3JC7 - chains 2 and 5 of the 11 polymer chains in the assembly; structure by electron microscopy, 4.80 A resolution (low resolution: residue-level contacts below are approximate; hydrogen-bond / salt-bridge calls are withheld).

Chain 2:
Name: DNA replication licensing factor MCM2
Organism: Saccharomyces cerevisiae
Notes: EC 3.6.4.12
UniProtKB: P29469 (MCM2_YEAST); residue numbers follow UniProt; this construct covers 1-868
Chain sequence (868 residues; each row starts with the number of its first residue):
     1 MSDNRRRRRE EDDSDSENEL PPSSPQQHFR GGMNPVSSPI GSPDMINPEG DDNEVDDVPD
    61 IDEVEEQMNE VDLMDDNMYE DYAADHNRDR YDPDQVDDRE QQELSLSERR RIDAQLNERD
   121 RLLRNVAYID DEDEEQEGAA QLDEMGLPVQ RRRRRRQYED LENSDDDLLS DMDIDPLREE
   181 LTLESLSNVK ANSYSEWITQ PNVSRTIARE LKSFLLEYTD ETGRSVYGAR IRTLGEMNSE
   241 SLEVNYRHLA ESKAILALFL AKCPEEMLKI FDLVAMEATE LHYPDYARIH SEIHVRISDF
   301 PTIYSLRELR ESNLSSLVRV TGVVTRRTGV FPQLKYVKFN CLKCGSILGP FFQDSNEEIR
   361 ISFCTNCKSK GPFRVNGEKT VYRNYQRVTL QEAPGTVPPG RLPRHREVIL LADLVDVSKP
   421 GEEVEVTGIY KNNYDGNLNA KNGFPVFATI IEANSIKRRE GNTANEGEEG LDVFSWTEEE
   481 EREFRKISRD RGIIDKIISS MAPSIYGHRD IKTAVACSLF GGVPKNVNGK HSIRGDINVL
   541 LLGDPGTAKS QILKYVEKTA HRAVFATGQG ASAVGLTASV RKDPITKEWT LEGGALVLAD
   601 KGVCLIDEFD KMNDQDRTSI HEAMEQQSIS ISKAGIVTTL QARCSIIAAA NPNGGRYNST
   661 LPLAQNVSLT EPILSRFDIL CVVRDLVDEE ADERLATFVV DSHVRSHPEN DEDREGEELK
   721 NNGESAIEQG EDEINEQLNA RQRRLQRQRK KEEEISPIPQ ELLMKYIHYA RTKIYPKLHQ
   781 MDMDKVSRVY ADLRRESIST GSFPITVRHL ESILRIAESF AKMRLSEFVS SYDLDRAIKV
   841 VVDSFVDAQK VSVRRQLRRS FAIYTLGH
Unresolved in the structure: 1-200, 343-347, 361-374, 461-472, 583-590, 707-755, 865-868

Chain 5:
Name: Minichromosome maintenance protein 5
Organism: Saccharomyces cerevisiae
Notes: EC 3.6.4.12
UniProtKB: P29496 (MCM5_YEAST); residue numbers follow UniProt; this construct covers 1-775
Chain sequence (775 residues; numbered 1 to 775; the number before each row is that of its first residue):
     1 MSFDRPEIYS APVLQGESPN DDDNTEIIKS FKNFILEFRL DSQFIYRDQL RNNILVKNYS
    61 LTVNMEHLIG YNEDIYKKLS DEPSDIIPLF ETAITQVAKR ISILSRAQSA NNNDKDPENT
   121 SMDTDSLLLN SLPTFQLILN SNANQIPLRD LDSEHVSKIV RLSGIIISTS VLSSRATYLS
   181 IMCRNCRHTT SITINNFNSI TGNTVSLPRS CLSTIESESS MANESNIGDE STKKNCGPDP
   241 YIIIHESSKF IDQQFLKLQE IPELVPVGEM PRNLTMTCDR YLTNKVIPGT RVTIVGIYSI
   301 YNSKNGAGSG RSGGGNGGSG VAIRTPYIKI LGIQSDVETS SIWNSVTMFT EEEEEEFLQL
   361 SRNPKLYEIL TNSIAPSIFG NEDIKKAIVC LLMGGSKKIL PDGMRLRGDI NVLLLGDPGT
   421 AKSQLLKFVE KVSPIAVYTS GKGSSAAGLT ASVQRDPMTR EFYLEGGAMV LADGGVVCID
   481 EFDKMRDEDR VAIHEAMEQQ TISIAKAGIT TVLNSRTSVL AAANPIYGRY DDLKSPGDNI
   541 DFQTTILSRF DMIFIVKDDH NEERDISIAN HVINIHTGNA NAMQNQQEEN GSEISIEKMK
   601 RYITYCRLKC APRLSPQAAE KLSSNFVTIR KQLLINELES TERSSIPITI RQLEAIIRIT
   661 ESLAKLELSP IAQERHVDEA IRLFQASTMD AASQDPIGGL NQASGTSLSE IRRFEQELKR
   721 RLPIGWSTSY QTLRREFVDT HRFSQLALDK ALYALEKHET IQLRHQGQNI YRSGV
Unresolved in the structure: 1-20, 107-129, 198-203, 212-234, 306-319, 459-463, 644-646, 694-705, 761-775
Disulfide bonds: Cys186-Cys211

Interface between chain 2 and chain 5:
Pairs across the interface - 52 pairs, chain 2 then chain 5:
  Arg327(2) - Glu269(5)
  Arg327(2) - Arg272(5)
  Val330(2) - Asp152(5)
  Val330(2) - Arg272(5)
  Phe331(2) - Ile323(5)
  Phe331(2) - Arg324(5)
  Phe331(2) - Thr325(5)
  Pro332(2) - Ile300(5)
  Pro332(2) - Arg324(5)
  Gln333(2) - Val321(5)
  Gln333(2) - Ala322(5)
  Gln333(2) - Ile323(5)
  Leu334(2) - Ala322(5)
  Leu334(2) - Arg324(5)
  Asn356(2) - Val321(5)
  Glu357(2) - Val321(5)
  Val375(2) - Arg324(5)
  Glu378(2) - Glu82(5)
  Glu378(2) - Asp85(5)
  Lys379(2) - Asp81(5)
  Lys379(2) - Glu82(5)
  Tyr382(2) - Ser153(5)
  Tyr382(2) - Val156(5)
  Arg383(2) - Ser153(5)
  Asn384(2) - Asp152(5)
  Tyr385(2) - Ile323(5)
  Arg387(2) - Gly320(5)
  Arg387(2) - Ile323(5)
  Asp416(2) - Arg149(5)
  Lys419(2) - Glu269(5)
  Gln665(2) - Tyr527(5)
  Gln780(2) - Ile573(5)
  Ser787(2) - Ile573(5)
  Tyr790(2) - Asp565(5)
  Tyr790(2) - Ala569(5)
  Ala791(2) - Asp565(5)
  Ala791(2) - Ile566(5)
  Arg794(2) - Asp558(5)
  Arg794(2) - His560(5)
  Arg794(2) - Arg564(5)
  Arg794(2) - Asp565(5)
  Arg795(2) - His560(5)
  Ile798(2) - Asp559(5)
  Ile798(2) - His560(5)
  Thr800(2) - Arg529(5)
  Gly801(2) - Arg529(5)
  Ser802(2) - Asp417(5)
  Ser802(2) - Gly528(5)
  Ser802(2) - Arg529(5)
  Phe803(2) - Pro418(5)
  Val807(2) - Ile568(5)
  Gln849(2) - Arg529(5)
Also at the interface, not in a pair above, chain 2 (39 interface residues in all): Glu358, Val415, Ser418, Pro420, Val527, Leu810, Lys850
Also at the interface, not in a pair above, chain 5 (39 interface residues in all): Glu154, Lys158, Pro326, Leu533, Lys557, Val572, Asn574, His576, Ser744

In short:
The chain 2/chain 5 interface involves 39 residues from each chain.
Chain 2 is DNA replication licensing factor MCM2 and chain 5 is Minichromosome maintenance protein 5, both
from Saccharomyces cerevisiae; the structure, Structure of the eukaryotic replicative CMG helicase and
pumpjack motion, was determined by electron microscopy (same publication as 3JC5 and 3JC6).
